2XS5 - chains A and C; structure by X-ray diffraction, 1.60 A resolution.

Chain A:
Protein: Deleted in azoospermia-like
Source organism: Mus musculus
UniProtKB: Q64368 (DAZL_MOUSE); residues 32-117 here = UniProt positions 32-117
Sequence (87 residues; each row starts with the number of its first residue):
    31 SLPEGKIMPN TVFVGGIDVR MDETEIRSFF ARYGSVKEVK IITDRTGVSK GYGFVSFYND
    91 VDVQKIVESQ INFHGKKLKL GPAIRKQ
Not modelled in the structure: 31-34
Sequence notes: expression tag (31)
From the paper describing this entry:
  - binding site for the 5-nt RNA strand (chain C): Phe43, Tyr82, Phe84, Lys109, Leu110, Pro112, Ile114, Arg115, Lys116

Chain C:
Molecule: 5-nt RNA strand
Sequence (5 nucleotides; row label = number of the first residue in the row):
     1 UGUUC

How chain A and chain C interact:
Contacting residue pairs - 29 pairs, chain A then chain C:
  Met38(A) - U4(C)  base contact
  Thr41(A) - U4(C)  base contact
  Phe43(A) - G2(C)  base contact
  Phe43(A) - U3(C)  stacking on the base
  Lys70(A) - U4(C)  hydrogen bond to the base
  Ile71(A) - C5(C)  phosphate contact
  Ile72(A) - U4(C)  sugar contact
  Ile72(A) - C5(C)  phosphate contact
  Thr73(A) - C5(C)  hydrogen bond to the sugar
  Arg75(A) - C5(C)  base contact
  Ser79(A) - U1(C)  hydrogen bond to the base
  Lys80(A) - U1(C)  hydrogen bond to the sugar
  Gly81(A) - U1(C)  base contact
  Tyr82(A) - U1(C)  sugar contact
  Tyr82(A) - G2(C)  sugar contact
  Tyr82(A) - U3(C)  sugar contact
  Phe84(A) - U3(C)  base contact
  Phe84(A) - U4(C)  stacking on the base
  Lys109(A) - G2(C)  hydrogen bond to the base
  Leu110(A) - G2(C)  base contact
  Gly111(A) - U3(C)  base contact
  Pro112(A) - U3(C)  hydrogen bond to the base
  Ala113(A) - U3(C)  base contact
  Ala113(A) - U4(C)  base contact
  Ile114(A) - U3(C)  hydrogen bond to the sugar
  Ile114(A) - U4(C)  base contact
  Arg115(A) - U4(C)  hydrogen bond to the sugar
  Lys116(A) - U3(C)  salt bridge to the phosphate
  Lys116(A) - U4(C)  hydrogen bond to the phosphate
Also at the interface, not in a pair above, chain A (23 interface residues in all): Val49, Asp74

In short:
The interface between chain A and chain C involves 23 residues on one side and 5 on the other, with 9 hydrogen
bonds, 1 salt bridge and 2 aromatic stacking contacts. Polar contacts include Lys70(A)-U4(C), Ser79(A)-U1(C)
and Lys109(A)-G2(C). The paper reports a binding site for the 5-nt RNA strand (chain C) at Phe43(A), Tyr82(A)
and Phe84(A) among others.
Here chain A is Deleted in azoospermia-like (Mus musculus) and chain C is a 5-nt RNA strand. Entry 2XS5
(Crystal structure of the RRM domain of mouse Deleted in azoospermia- like in complex with Mvh ...) was
determined by X-ray diffraction together with 2XS2, 2XS7 and 2XSF from the same study.
